Entry 7PF4 (electron microscopy, 4.00 A resolution); this record covers chains N and J of the 10 polymer chains in the assembly.

# Chain N
Molecule: Histone H2B type 1-K
From: Homo sapiens
Reference sequence: O60814 (H2B1K_HUMAN); residues 0-125 here correspond to UniProt positions 1-126 (UniProt number = residue number + 1)
Amino-acid sequence (126 residues; numbered 0 to 125; the number before each row is that of its first residue; numbering starts at 0):
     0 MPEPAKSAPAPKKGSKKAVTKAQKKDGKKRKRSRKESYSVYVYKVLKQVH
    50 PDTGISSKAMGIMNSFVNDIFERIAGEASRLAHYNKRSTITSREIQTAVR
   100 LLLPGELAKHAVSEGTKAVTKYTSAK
Not modelled in the structure: 0-29, 125
Swiss-Prot annotation at these positions:
  - modified residue: Pro-1 (N-acetylproline), Glu-2 (ADP-ribosyl glutamic acid), Lys-5 (N6-(2-hydroxyisobutyryl)lysine), Ser-6 (ADP-ribosylserine), Lys-11 (N6-(beta-hydroxybutyryl)lysine), Lys-12 (N6-(2-hydroxyisobutyryl)lysine), Ser-14 (Phosphoserine), Lys-15 (N6-acetyllysine), Lys-16 (N6-(beta-hydroxybutyryl)lysine), Lys-20 (N6-(2-hydroxyisobutyryl)lysine), Lys-23 (N6-(2-hydroxyisobutyryl)lysine), Lys-24 (N6-(2-hydroxyisobutyryl)lysine), Lys-34 (N6-(2-hydroxyisobutyryl)lysine), Glu-35 (PolyADP-ribosyl glutamic acid), Ser-36 (Phosphoserine), Lys-43 (N6-(2-hydroxyisobutyryl)lysine), Lys-46 (N6-(2-hydroxyisobutyryl)lysine), Lys-57 (N6,N6-dimethyllysine), Arg-79 (Dimethylated arginine), Lys-85 (N6,N6,N6-trimethyllysine) and 6 more in UniProt
  - glycosylation: Ser-112 (O-linked (GlcNAc) serine)
  - cross-link (Glycyl lysine isopeptide (Lys-Gly)): Lys-5 (interchain with G-Cter in SUMO2), Lys-20 (interchain with G-Cter in SUMO2), Lys-34 (interchain with G-Cter in ubiquitin), Lys-120 (interchain with G-Cter in ubiquitin)

# Chain J
Molecule: 167-nt DNA strand
From: synthetic construct
Sequence (167 nucleotides; row label = number of the first residue in the row):
   198 TACTTACATGACAGGATGTATATATCTGACACGTGCCTGGAGACTAGGGA
   248 GTAATCCCCTTGGCGGTTAAAACGCGGGGGACAGCGCGTACGTGCGTTTA
   298 AGCGGTGCTAGAGCTGTCTACGACCAATTGAGCGGCCTCGGCACCGGGAT
   348 TCTCCAGGCGGCCAGTG

# Interface between chain N and chain J
Pairs across the interface (14; chain N residue first):
  Lys-30(N) with DG331(J), sugar contact
  Arg-31(N) with DG331(J), phosphate contact; DG332(J), salt bridge to the phosphate
  Ser-32(N) with DG331(J), phosphate contact
  Arg-33(N) with DG329(J), base contact; DC330(J), hydrogen bond to the base; DG331(J), phosphate contact
  Lys-34(N) with DG331(J), hydrogen bond to the phosphate
  Ser-36(N) with DC330(J), phosphate contact
  Ser-38(N) with DC330(J), hydrogen bond to the phosphate
  Val-39(N) with DG329(J), phosphate contact; DC330(J), phosphate contact
  Tyr-40(N) with DG329(J), hydrogen bond to the phosphate
  Lys-43(N) with DG329(J), salt bridge to the phosphate

# Summary
10 residues of chain N and 4 residues of chain J are in contact, with 4 hydrogen bonds and 2 salt bridges.
Among the polar pairs are Arg-33(N)/DC330(J), Lys-34(N)/DG331(J) and Ser-38(N)/DC330(J).
Here chain N is Histone H2B type 1-K (Homo sapiens) and chain J is a 167-nt DNA strand (synthetic construct).
Entry 7PF4 (Nucleosome 3 of the 4x187 nucleosome array containing H1) was determined by electron microscopy
(same publication as 7PET, 7PEU, 7PEV, 7PEW, 7PEX, 7PEY and 16 further entries).
